9BZA - chains C and D of the 4 polymer chains in the assembly; structure by electron microscopy, 3.93 A resolution.

[Chain C (and D)]
Protein: Ribonucleoside-diphosphate reductase subunit beta
Source organism: Bacillus subtilis
Notes: EC 1.17.4.1; chain D of this document is another copy of the same molecule, construct and numbering; everything in this record applies to it too
UniProtKB: P50621 (RIR2_BACSU); residue numbers follow UniProt; this construct covers 1-329
Amino-acid sequence (350 residues; numbered -20 to 329; the number before each row is that of its first residue; numbers below 1 keep their minus sign (Met-20 is residue -20)):
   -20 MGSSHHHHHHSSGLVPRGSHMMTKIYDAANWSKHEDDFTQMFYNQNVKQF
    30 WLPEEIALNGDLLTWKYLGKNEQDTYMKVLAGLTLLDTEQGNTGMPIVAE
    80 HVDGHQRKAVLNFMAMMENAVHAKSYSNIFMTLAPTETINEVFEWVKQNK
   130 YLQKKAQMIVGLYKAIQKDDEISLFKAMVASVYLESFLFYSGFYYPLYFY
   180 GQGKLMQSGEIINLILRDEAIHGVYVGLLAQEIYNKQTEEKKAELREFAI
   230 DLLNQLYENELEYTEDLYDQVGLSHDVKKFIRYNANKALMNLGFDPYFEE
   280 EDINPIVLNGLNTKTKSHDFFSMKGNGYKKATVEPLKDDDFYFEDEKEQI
Not modelled in the structure: -20 to 15, 291-308, 323-329
Differences from the reference sequence: initiating methionine (-20); expression tag (-19 to 0)
Swiss-Prot annotation at these positions:
  - active site: Tyr105
  - binding site (Fe cation): Asp66, Glu97, His101, Glu164, Glu198, His201
Ion coordination: Mn2+ site 1: Asp66, Glu97, His101, Glu198; Mn2+ site 2: Glu97, Glu164, Glu198, His201

[Interface between chain C and chain D]
Residue-residue contacts - 25 pairs, chain C then chain D:
  Tyr22(C) - Ala99(D)  hydrogen bond (side chain-backbone)
  Phe29(C) - Phe29(D)  hydrophobic
  Leu31(C) - Tyr22(D)
  Thr67(C) - His84(D)
  Gly70(C) - Asn91(D)  hydrogen bond (backbone-side chain)
  Asn71(C) - His84(D)  hydrogen bond
  Asn71(C) - Lys87(D)
  His84(C) - Thr67(D)
  His84(C) - Asn71(D)  hydrogen bond
  Lys87(C) - Asn71(D)
  Ala88(C) - Asn98(D)
  Asn91(C) - Ala94(D)
  Asn91(C) - Asn98(D)  hydrogen bond
  Phe92(C) - Met95(D)  hydrophobic
  Ala94(C) - Asn91(D)  hydrogen bond (backbone-side chain)
  Met95(C) - Asn91(D)
  Met95(C) - Phe92(D)  hydrophobic
  Met95(C) - Met95(D)  hydrophobic
  Asn98(C) - Lys87(D)
  Asn98(C) - Ala88(D)
  Asn98(C) - Asn91(D)  hydrogen bond
  Ala99(C) - Tyr22(D)  hydrogen bond (backbone-side chain)
  Ala99(C) - Ala88(D)
  Lys103(C) - Tyr22(D)
  Lys309(C) - Glu34(D)  salt bridge
Also at the interface, not in a pair above, chain C (19 interface residues in all): Val26, Pro75
Also at the interface, not in a pair above, chain D (17 interface residues in all): Val26, Leu31, Lys103

[Overview]
The interface between chain C and chain D involves 19 residues on one side and 17 on the other; the contacts
include 8 hydrogen bonds and 1 salt bridge. Among the polar pairs are Lys309(C)-Glu34(D), Tyr22(C)-Ala99(D)
and Gly70(C)-Asn91(D).
Both chains are Ribonucleoside-diphosphate reductase subunit beta (Bacillus subtilis). Entry 9BZA (Class 18
model for combined refinement of Bacillus subtilis ribonucleotide reductase complex) was determined by
electron microscopy, deposited together with 9BW3, 9BWX, 9BX2, 9BX3, 9BX6, 9BX8 and 39 further entries.
